5WCU - chains J and U of the 11 polymer chains in the assembly; structure by X-ray diffraction, 5.53 A resolution (low resolution: residue-level contacts below are approximate; hydrogen-bond / salt-bridge calls are withheld).

# Chain J
Molecule: 167-nt DNA strand
Sequence (167 nucleotides; each row starts with the number of its first residue):
     1 ATCTACATGCATCGGATGTATATATCTGACACGTGCCTGGAGACTAGGGA
    51 GTAATCCCCTTGGCGGTTAAAACGCGGGGGACAGCGCGTACGTGCGTTTA
   101 AGCGGTGCTAGAGCTGTCTACGACCAATTGAGCGGCCTCGGCACCGGGAT
   151 TCTCGATGGCGGCCGAT

# Chain U
Name: Histone H5
Organism: Gallus gallus
UniProt: P02259 (H5_CHICK); residues 22-97 here correspond to UniProt positions 23-98 (UniProt number = residue number + 1)
Sequence (76 residues; each row starts with the number of its first residue):
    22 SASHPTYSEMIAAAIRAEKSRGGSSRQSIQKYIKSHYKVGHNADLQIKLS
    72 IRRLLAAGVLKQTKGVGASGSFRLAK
Curated features (UniProtKB/Swiss-Prot):
  - modified residue (Phosphoserine): Ser-22, Ser-29

# Chain J / chain U interface
Residue-residue contacts (17; chain J residue first):
  DG84(J) / Arg-47(U)
  DG84(J) / Ser-90(U)
  DC85(J) / Arg-47(U)
  DC85(J) / Lys-69(U)
  DC85(J) / Ala-89(U)
  DC85(J) / Ser-90(U)
  DG86(J) / Arg-73(U)
  DG86(J) / Val-87(U)
  DG86(J) / Gly-88(U)
  DG86(J) / Ala-89(U)
  DC87(J) / Val-87(U)
  DG162(J) / Arg-42(U)
  DC163(J) / Arg-42(U)
  DC164(J) / Arg-42(U)
  DC164(J) / Arg-94(U)
  DG165(J) / Lys-40(U)
  DG165(J) / Arg-94(U)
Other interface residues (no listed pair), chain U (11 interface residues in all): Gln-48

# Overview
8 residues of chain J face 11 of chain U across their interface.
Chain J is a 167-nt DNA strand and chain U is Histone H5 (Gallus gallus); the structure, Crystal structure of
167 bp nucleosome bound to the globular domain of linker histone H5, was determined by X-ray diffraction.
